8BFF - chain A; structure by X-ray diffraction, 2.60 A resolution.

[Chain A]
Molecule: Peroxisome proliferator-activated receptor gamma
Source organism: Homo sapiens
Reference sequence: P37231 (PPARG_HUMAN); residues 206-477 here correspond to UniProt positions 234-505 (UniProt number = residue number + 28)
Sequence (283 residues; numbered 195 to 477; the number before each row is that of its first residue):
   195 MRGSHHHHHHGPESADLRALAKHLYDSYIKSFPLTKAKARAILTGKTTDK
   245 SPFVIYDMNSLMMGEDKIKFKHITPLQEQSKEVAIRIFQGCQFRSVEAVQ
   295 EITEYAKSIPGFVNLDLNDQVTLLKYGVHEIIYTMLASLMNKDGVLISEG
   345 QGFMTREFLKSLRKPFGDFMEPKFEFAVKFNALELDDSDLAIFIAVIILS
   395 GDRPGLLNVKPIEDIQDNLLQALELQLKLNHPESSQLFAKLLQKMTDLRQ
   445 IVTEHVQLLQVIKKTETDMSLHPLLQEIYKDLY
Not modelled in the structure: 195-206, 261-276, 477
Sequence notes: initiating methionine (195); expression tag (196-205)
Curated features (UniProtKB/Swiss-Prot):
  - motif: Pro467 to Asp475 (9aaTAD)
  - binding site (rosiglitazone): Gln286 to Ser289, His323, His449, Tyr473
  - cross-link: Lys224 (Glycyl lysine isopeptide (Lys-Gly) (interchain with G-Cter in ubiquitin))
Ligand contacts: QG6 ((1S,2R)-2-[(4R)-4-methylheptoxy]carbonylcyclohexane-1-carboxylic acid): Phe282, Cys285, Gln286, Arg288, Ser289, Ala292, His323, Ile326, Tyr327, Met329, Leu330, Phe363, His449, Leu469, Tyr473

[In short]
Chain A binds compound QG6. Curated annotation (UniProt) lists 7 rosiglitazone-binding residues.
Chain A is Peroxisome proliferator-activated receptor gamma (Homo sapiens); the structure, Human PPARgamma in
complex with MINCH bound to the AF-2 sub-pocket, was determined by X-ray diffraction together with 8BF1 and
8BF2 from the same study.
